9UD6 - chains A and F of the 6 polymer chains in the assembly; structure by electron microscopy, 2.65 A resolution.

[Chain A]
Molecule: Na(+)-translocating NADH-quinone reductase subunit A
Source organism: Vibrio cholerae O395
Notes: EC 7.2.1.1
UniProtKB: A5F5X1 (NQRA_VIBC3); residue numbers follow UniProt; this construct covers 1-446
Amino-acid sequence (446 residues; each row starts with the number of its first residue):
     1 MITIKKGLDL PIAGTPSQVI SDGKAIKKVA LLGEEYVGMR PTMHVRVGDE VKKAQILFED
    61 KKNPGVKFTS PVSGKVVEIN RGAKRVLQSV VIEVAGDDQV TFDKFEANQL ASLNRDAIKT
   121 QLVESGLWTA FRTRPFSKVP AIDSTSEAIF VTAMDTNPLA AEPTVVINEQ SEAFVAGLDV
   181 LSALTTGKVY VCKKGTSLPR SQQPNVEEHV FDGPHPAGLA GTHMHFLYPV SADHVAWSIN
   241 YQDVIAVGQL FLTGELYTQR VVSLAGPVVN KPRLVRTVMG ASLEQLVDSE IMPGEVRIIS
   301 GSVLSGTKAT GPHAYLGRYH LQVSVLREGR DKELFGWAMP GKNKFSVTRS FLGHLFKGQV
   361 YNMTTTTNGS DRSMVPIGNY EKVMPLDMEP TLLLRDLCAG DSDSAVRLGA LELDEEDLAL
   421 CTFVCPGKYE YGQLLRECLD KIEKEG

[Chain F]
Molecule: Na(+)-translocating NADH-quinone reductase subunit F
Source organism: Vibrio cholerae O395
Notes: EC 7.2.1.1
UniProtKB: A5F5Y4 (NQRF_VIBC3); residues 1-408 here = UniProt positions 1-408
Amino-acid sequence (414 residues; row label = number of the first residue in the row):
     1 MSTIIFGVVM FTLIILALVL VILFAKSKLV PTGDITISIN GDPEKAIVTQ PGGKLLTALA
    61 GAGVFVSSAC GGGGSCGQCR VKIKSGGGDI LPTELDHISK GEAREGERLA CQVAVKADMD
   121 LELPEEIFGV KKWECTVISN DNKATFIKEL KLAIPDGESV PFRAGGYIQI EAPAHHVKYA
   181 DFDVPEKYRG DWDKFNLFRY ESKVDEPIIR AYSMANYPEE FGIIMLNVRI ATPPPNNPNV
   241 PPGQMSSYIW SLKAGDKCTI SGPFGEFFAK DTDAEMVFIG GGAGMAPMRS HIFDQLKRLK
   301 SKRKMSYWYG ARSKREMFYV EDFDGLAAEN DNFVWHCALS DPQPEDNWTG YTGFIHNVLY
   361 ENYLKDHEAP EDCEYYMCGP PMMNAAVINM LKNLGVEEEN ILLDDFGGHH HHHH
Unresolved in the structure: 409-414
Construct notes: expression tag (409-414)
Bound ions: 2Fe-2S cluster Fe: C70, C79
Residues lining bound ligands:
  - FAD (flavin-adenine dinucleotide): Y167, R210, A211, Y212, S213, N227, V228, R229, A231, V240, P241, P242, G243, Q244, M245, S246, A283, D405, F406
  - 2Fe-2S cluster (FES): L56, C70, G71, G72, G74, S75, C76, C79, C111
UniProt features mapped onto this chain:
  - binding site ([2Fe-2S] cluster): C70, C76, C79, C111
  - mutagenesis: C70 (C70A: Loss of the 2Fe-2S center, but does not affect flavin content. Exhibits very low NADH:quinone oxidoreductase activity), C76 (C76A: Loss of the 2Fe-2S center, but does not affect flavin content. Exhibits very low NADH:quinone oxidoreductase activity), C79 (C79A: Loss of the 2Fe-2S center, but does not affect flavin content. Exhibits very low NADH:quinone oxidoreductase activity), C111 (C111A: Loss of the 2Fe-2S center, but does not affect flavin content. Exhibits very low NADH:quinone oxidoreductase activity), R210 (R210L: Decreases flavin content, but does not affect the 2Fe-2S center. Exhibits very low NADH:quinone oxidoreductase activity), Y212 (Y212L: Decreases flavin content, but does not affect the 2Fe-2S center. Exhibits very low NADH:quinone oxidoreductase activity), S246 (S246A: Decreases flavin content, but does not affect the 2Fe-2S center. Exhibits very low NADH:quinone oxidoreductase activity)

[How chain A and chain F interact]
Pairs across the interface (14; chain A residue first):
  R40(A) - E397(F)  salt bridge
  R46(A) - E368(F)  salt bridge
  K61(A) - D372(F)  salt bridge
  K62(A) - E399(F)  salt bridge
  K84(A) - K392(F)
  K84(A) - N393(F)
  K84(A) - G395(F)
  R85(A) - E368(F)
  R85(A) - P370(F)
  R85(A) - E371(F)  salt bridge
  R85(A) - L394(F)  hydrogen bond (side chain-backbone)
  E445(A) - K100(F)  salt bridge
  G446(A) - G101(F)
  G446(A) - R104(F)  hydrogen bond (backbone-side chain)
Interface residues without a listed pair, chain A (10 interface residues in all): R81, D403

[Summary]
10 residues of chain A and 13 residues of chain F are in contact; the contacts include 2 hydrogen bonds and 6
salt bridges. Among the polar pairs are R40(A)-E397(F), R46(A)-E368(F) and K61(A)-D372(F). Ligands of chain F:
2Fe-2S cluster and flavin-adenine dinucleotide.
Here chain A is Na(+)-translocating NADH-quinone reductase subunit A and chain F is Na(+)-translocating
NADH-quinone reductase subunit F, both from Vibrio cholerae O395. Entry 9UD6 (Cryo-EM structure of
Na+-translocating NADH-ubiquinone oxidoreductase from Vibrio cholerae reduced by NADH, in the absence of ...)
was determined by electron microscopy together with 9U5G, 9UD3, 9UD4, 9UD5, 9UD8, 9UD9 and 4 further entries
from the same study.
